9E6T - chains B and J of the 4 polymer chains in the assembly; structure by X-ray diffraction, 2.78 A resolution.

# Chain B
Name: B-cell lymphoma/leukemia 11A
From: Homo sapiens
Notes: fragment: Zinc finger domains 4-6
UniProt: Q9H165 (BC11A_HUMAN); residue numbers follow UniProt; this construct covers 730-835
Sequence (108 residues; numbered 728 to 835; the number before each row is that of its first residue):
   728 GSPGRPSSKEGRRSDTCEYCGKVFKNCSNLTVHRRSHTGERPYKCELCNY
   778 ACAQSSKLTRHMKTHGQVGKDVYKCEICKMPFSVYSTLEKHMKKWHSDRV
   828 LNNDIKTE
Not modelled in the structure: 728-741, 826-835
Sequence notes: expression tag (728-729)
Swiss-Prot annotation at these positions:
  - zinc finger: Asp742 to His764 (C2H2-type 4), Tyr770 to His792 (C2H2-type 5), Tyr800 to His823 (C2H2-type 6)
  - binding site (Zn(2+)): Cys744, Cys747, His760, His764, Cys772, Cys775, His788, His792, Cys802, Cys805, His818, His823
  - cross-link: Lys833 (Glycyl lysine isopeptide (Lys-Gly) (interchain with G-Cter in SUMO2))
Bound ions: Zn2+ site 1: Cys744, Cys747, His760, His764; Zn2+ site 2: Cys772, Cys775, His788, His792; Zn2+ site 3: Cys802, Cys805, His818, His823

# Chain J
Molecule: DNA Strand II
Sequence (20 nucleotides; row label = number of the first residue in the row):
     1 GGGGTGGGGTTTGGGCAAGG

# Interface between chain B and chain J
Residue-residue contacts (23):
  Lys749(B) - DG15(J)  salt bridge to the phosphate
  Lys749(B) - DC16(J)  salt bridge to the phosphate
  Lys752(B) - DA17(J)  salt bridge to the phosphate
  Asn756(B) - DC16(J)  base contact
  Asn756(B) - DA17(J)  hydrogen bond to the base
  His760(B) - DG15(J)  salt bridge to the phosphate
  Arg768(B) - DG13(J)  salt bridge to the phosphate
  Tyr777(B) - DT12(J)  phosphate contact
  Tyr777(B) - DG13(J)  hydrogen bond to the phosphate
  Gln781(B) - DG15(J)  base contact
  Gln781(B) - DC16(J)  base contact
  Lys784(B) - DG13(J)  hydrogen bond to the base
  Lys784(B) - DG14(J)  hydrogen bond to the base
  Lys784(B) - DG15(J)  base contact
  Arg787(B) - DT12(J)  base contact
  Arg787(B) - DG13(J)  hydrogen bond to the base
  His788(B) - DT12(J)  salt bridge to the phosphate
  Thr791(B) - DT11(J)  phosphate contact
  Thr791(B) - DT12(J)  phosphate contact
  Val811(B) - DT10(J)  phosphate contact
  Val811(B) - DT11(J)  phosphate contact
  Thr814(B) - DT10(J)  hydrogen bond to the phosphate
  Thr814(B) - DT11(J)  hydrogen bond to the phosphate
Also at the interface, not in a pair above, chain B (18 interface residues in all): Phe751, Asn753, Ser763, Cys779, Lys817
Also at the interface, not in a pair above, chain J (10 interface residues in all): DG9, DA18

# Summary
18 residues of chain B face 10 of chain J across their interface, with 7 hydrogen bonds and 6 salt bridges.
Among the polar pairs are Asn756(B)-DA17(J), Lys784(B)-DG13(J) and Lys784(B)-DG14(J). From UniProt: 12
Zn2+-binding residues on chain B.
Chain B is B-cell lymphoma/leukemia 11A (Homo sapiens) and chain J is DNA Strand II; the structure, BCL11A
ZF4-6 in Complex with a DNA Sequence Observed in the Human Globin Locus Containing Motif ..., was determined
by X-ray diffraction together with 9E6R and 9E6S from the same study.
